Entry 5CNY (X-ray diffraction, 1.70 A resolution); this record covers chains A and B of the 4 polymer chains in the assembly.

[Chain A]
Name: Insulin
From: Homo sapiens
UniProt: P01308 (INS_HUMAN); residues 1-21 here correspond to UniProt positions 90-110 (UniProt number = residue number + 89)
Sequence (21 residues; row label = number of the first residue in the row):
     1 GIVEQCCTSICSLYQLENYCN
Disulfide bonds: Cys-6/Cys-11

[Chain B]
Name: Insulin
From: Homo sapiens
UniProt: P01308 (INS_HUMAN); residues 1-30 here correspond to UniProt positions 25-54 (UniProt number = residue number + 24)
Sequence (30 residues; numbered 1 to 30; the number before each row is that of its first residue):
     1 FVNQHLCGSHLVEALYLVCGERGFFYTPKT
Bound ions: Zn2+ near His-10 (its only coordinating residue here)

[How chain A and chain B interact]
Cross-chain cystine bridges: Cys-7(A)/Cys-7(B), Cys-20(A)/Cys-19(B)
Pairs across the interface - 40 pairs, chain A then chain B:
  Gly-1(A) with Thr-30(B), hydrogen bond (backbone-backbone)
  Ile-2(A) with Leu-11(B), hydrophobic; Leu-15(B), hydrophobic
  Val-3(A) with Pro-28(B), hydrophobic
  Glu-4(A) with Thr-30(B)
  Cys-6(A) with Gln-4(B); His-5(B); Leu-6(B), hydrogen bond (backbone-backbone)
  Cys-7(A) with His-5(B), hydrogen bond (backbone-side chain); Leu-6(B), hydrogen bond (backbone-backbone); Cys-7(B), disulfide
  Thr-8(A) with His-5(B)
  Ser-9(A) with His-5(B), hydrogen bond (backbone-side chain)
  Ile-10(A) with Asn-3(B); Gln-4(B); His-5(B)
  Cys-11(A) with Val-2(B); Asn-3(B); Gln-4(B), hydrogen bond (backbone-backbone)
  Ser-12(A) with Val-2(B); Asn-3(B)
  Leu-13(A) with Phe-1(B), hydrophobic; Val-18(B), hydrophobic
  Tyr-14(A) with Phe-1(B)
  Leu-16(A) with Leu-6(B), hydrophobic; Leu-11(B), hydrophobic; Ala-14(B), hydrophobic; Leu-15(B)
  Glu-17(A) with Val-18(B); Arg-22(B), salt bridge
  Tyr-19(A) with Leu-15(B), hydrophobic; Phe-24(B); Phe-25(B), hydrogen bond (backbone-backbone)
  Cys-20(A) with Cys-19(B), disulfide; Arg-22(B); Gly-23(B)
  Asn-21(A) with Arg-22(B), hydrogen bond (backbone-side chain); Gly-23(B), hydrogen bond (backbone-backbone); Phe-24(B); Phe-25(B)
Interface residues without a listed pair, chain A (20 interface residues in all): Gln-15, Asn-18
Interface residues without a listed pair, chain B (20 interface residues in all): Tyr-26, Thr-27

[Overview]
Chain A and chain B each contribute 20 residues to their interface, with 2 disulfide bonds, 9 hydrogen bonds
and 1 salt bridge. Among the polar pairs are Glu-17(A)/Arg-22(B), Cys-7(A)/His-5(B) and Ser-9(A)/His-5(B).
Here chain A is Insulin and chain B is Insulin, both from Homo sapiens. Entry 5CNY (Crystal Structure of human
zinc insulin at pH 5.5) was determined by X-ray diffraction.
